Entry 6SPZ (X-ray diffraction, 2.08 A resolution); this record covers chains A and P of the 3 polymer chains in the assembly.

Chain A:
Name: Disks large homolog 4
From: Homo sapiens
UniProt: P78352 (DLG4_HUMAN); residue numbers follow UniProt; this construct covers 55-249
Chain sequence (197 residues; each row starts with the number of its first residue):
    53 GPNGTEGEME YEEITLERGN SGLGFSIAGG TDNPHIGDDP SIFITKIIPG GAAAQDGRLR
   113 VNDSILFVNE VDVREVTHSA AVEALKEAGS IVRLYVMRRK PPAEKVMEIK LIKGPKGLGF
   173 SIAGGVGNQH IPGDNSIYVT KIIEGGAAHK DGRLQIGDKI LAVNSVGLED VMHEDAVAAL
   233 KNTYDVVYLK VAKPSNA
Unresolved in the structure: 53-57, 247-249
Differences from the reference sequence: expression tag (53-54)
Residues lining bound ligands: glutathione (GSH): E65, F119, N121, E122, R145, Y147
Swiss-Prot annotation at these positions:
  - modified residue: S73 (Phosphoserine), S142 (Phosphoserine), Y240 (Phosphotyrosine)
Reported in the primary citation:
  - contacts within the chain: P101-P184, A106-Q181 (hydrogen bond)
  - binding site for glutathione: F119, Y147

Chain P:
Name: Arg-arg-glu-ser-glu-ile
Chain sequence (6 residues; each row starts with the number of its first residue):
   422 RRESEI

Chain A / chain P interface:
Pairs across the interface (24):
  G74(A) with I427(P)
  L75(A) with I427(P), hydrogen bond (backbone-backbone)
  G76(A) with I427(P), hydrogen bond (backbone-backbone)
  F77(A) with E426(P); I427(P), hydrogen bond (backbone-backbone)
  S78(A) with E424(P); S425(P); E426(P), hydrogen bond (side chain-backbone); I427(P), hydrogen bond (side chain-backbone)
  I79(A) with R423(P); E424(P); S425(P), hydrogen bond (backbone-backbone); I427(P), hydrophobic
  A80(A) with R423(P)
  N85(A) with R423(P)
  T97(A) with R422(P); E424(P), hydrogen bond
  K98(A) with I427(P)
  I100(A) with I427(P), hydrophobic
  H130(A) with R423(P); S425(P), hydrogen bond
  S131(A) with R423(P)
  V134(A) with S425(P)
  L137(A) with I427(P), hydrophobic
Interface residues without a listed pair, chain A (19 interface residues in all): R70, S73, G81, H87
The authors on this interface:
  - interface residues, chain P: S425(P)

Summary:
19 residues of chain A face 6 of chain P across their interface; the contacts include 8 hydrogen bonds. Among
the polar pairs are L75(A)-I427(P), S78(A)-E426(P) and S78(A)-I427(P). Ligands of chain A: glutathione. The
paper reports a binding site for glutathione at F119(A) and Y147(A); the interface residue S425(P).
Here chain A is Disks large homolog 4 (Homo sapiens) and chain P is Arg-arg-glu-ser-glu-ile. Entry 6SPZ
(Crystal structure of PDZ1-2 from PSD-95 with peptide ligand sequence RRESEI bound to both domains) was
determined by X-ray diffraction together with 6SPV from the same study.
